PDB entry 2GCI | X-ray diffraction, 1.60 A resolution | chains A and B

[Chain A (and B)]
Protein: probable alpha-methylacyl-CoA racemase MCR
From: Mycobacterium tuberculosis
Notes: EC 5.1.99.4; chain B of this document is another copy of the same molecule, construct and numbering; everything in this record applies to it too
Chain sequence (360 residues; numbered 1 to 360; the number before each row is that of its first residue):
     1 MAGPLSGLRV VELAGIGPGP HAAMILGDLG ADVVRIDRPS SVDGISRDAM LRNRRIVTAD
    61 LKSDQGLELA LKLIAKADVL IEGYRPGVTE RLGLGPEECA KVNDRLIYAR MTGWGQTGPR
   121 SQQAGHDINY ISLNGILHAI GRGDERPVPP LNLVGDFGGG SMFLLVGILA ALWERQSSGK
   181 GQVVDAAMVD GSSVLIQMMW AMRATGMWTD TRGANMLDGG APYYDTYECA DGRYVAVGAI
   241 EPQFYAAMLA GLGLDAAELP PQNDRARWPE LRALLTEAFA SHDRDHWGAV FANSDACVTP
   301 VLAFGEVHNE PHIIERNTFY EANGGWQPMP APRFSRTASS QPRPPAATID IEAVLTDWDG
Disordered / not traced: 1, 40-44
Small-molecule neighbours:
  - (R)-2-methylmyristoyl-coenzyme A (MRR), molecule 1: Ile-16, Gly-17, Pro-18, Asp-37, Arg-38, Ala-59, Asp-60, Leu-61, Lys-62, Gly-83, Tyr-84, Arg-85, Val-88, Arg-91, Leu-92, Met-111, Thr-112, Gly-113, Gln-123, Ala-124, Gly-125, His-126, Asp-127, Tyr-130, Asn-152, Asp-156, Met-188
  - (R)-2-methylmyristoyl-coenzyme A (MRR), molecule 2: Met-198, Met-202, Met-207, Met-216, Leu-217, Tyr-224, Ile-240, Glu-241, Phe-244

[Chain A / chain B interface]
Residue-residue contacts (322; chain A residue first):
  Pro-4(A) / Ala-170(B)
  Pro-4(A) / Trp-173(B)
  Pro-4(A) / Glu-174(B)
  Leu-5(A) / Ala-170(B)  hydrophobic
  Leu-5(A) / Trp-173(B)
  Ser-6(A) / Trp-173(B)
  Leu-8(A) / Trp-173(B)  hydrophobic
  His-21(A) / Val-194(B)
  Met-24(A) / Val-194(B)  hydrophobic
  Met-24(A) / Gln-197(B)
  Ile-25(A) / Val-194(B)  hydrophobic
  Leu-29(A) / Val-166(B)  hydrophobic
  Leu-29(A) / Ala-170(B)  hydrophobic
  Arg-47(A) / Ala-204(B)
  Arg-47(A) / Thr-205(B)
  Asp-48(A) / Ala-201(B)
  Ala-49(A) / Gln-197(B)  hydrogen bond (backbone-side chain)
  Met-50(A) / Gln-197(B)
  Met-50(A) / Met-198(B)  hydrophobic
  Arg-85(A) / Asp-295(B)  salt bridge
  Trp-114(A) / His-312(B)  hydrogen bond (backbone-side chain)
  Trp-114(A) / Arg-316(B)
  Gly-115(A) / Arg-316(B)
  Thr-117(A) / His-312(B)
  Thr-117(A) / Arg-316(B)
  Gly-118(A) / His-312(B)
  Pro-119(A) / His-312(B)
  Pro-119(A) / Glu-315(B)
  Arg-120(A) / Thr-299(B)
  Arg-120(A) / Pro-300(B)
  Arg-120(A) / Glu-310(B)  salt bridge
  Arg-120(A) / His-312(B)  hydrogen bond (backbone-side chain)
  Ser-121(A) / His-312(B)
  Gln-123(A) / Phe-291(B)
  Gln-123(A) / Ala-292(B)
  Gln-123(A) / Asn-293(B)
  Gln-123(A) / Ser-294(B)
  Gln-123(A) / Asp-295(B)
  Ala-124(A) / Phe-244(B)  hydrophobic
  Ala-124(A) / Asp-295(B)  hydrogen bond (backbone-side chain)
  Ala-124(A) / Cys-297(B)
  Gly-125(A) / Cys-297(B)
  His-126(A) / Tyr-224(B)
  His-126(A) / Gly-238(B)
  His-126(A) / Ile-240(B)
  His-126(A) / Glu-241(B)  salt bridge
  Asp-127(A) / Tyr-224(B)
  Ile-128(A) / Tyr-224(B)  hydrogen bond (backbone-side chain)
  Ile-128(A) / Asp-225(B)
  Ile-128(A) / Ala-236(B)
  Ile-128(A) / Val-237(B)
  Ile-128(A) / Gly-238(B)
  Asn-129(A) / Ala-236(B)
  Asn-129(A) / Gly-238(B)
  Asn-129(A) / Cys-297(B)  hydrogen bond (side chain-backbone)
  Asn-129(A) / Thr-299(B)  hydrogen bond
  Ser-132(A) / Ala-236(B)
  Ser-132(A) / Thr-299(B)  hydrogen bond
  Ser-132(A) / Pro-300(B)  hydrogen bond (side chain-backbone)
  Ser-132(A) / Val-301(B)
  Ser-132(A) / Leu-302(B)  hydrogen bond (backbone-backbone)
  Leu-133(A) / Pro-300(B)  hydrophobic
  Leu-133(A) / Leu-302(B)
  Leu-133(A) / Val-307(B)
  Leu-133(A) / Glu-310(B)
  Leu-133(A) / Ile-313(B)
  Asn-134(A) / Phe-304(B)
  Asn-134(A) / Val-307(B)
  Gly-135(A) / Leu-302(B)
  Gly-135(A) / Phe-304(B)
  Gly-135(A) / Val-307(B)
  Leu-137(A) / Thr-226(B)
  Leu-137(A) / Ala-236(B)  hydrophobic
  Leu-137(A) / Val-301(B)  hydrophobic
  His-138(A) / Val-301(B)
  His-138(A) / Leu-302(B)
  His-138(A) / Ala-303(B)
  Ala-139(A) / Leu-151(B)
  Ala-139(A) / Phe-304(B)  hydrophobic
  Arg-142(A) / Glu-145(B)  salt bridge
  Arg-142(A) / Arg-146(B)  hydrogen bond (side chain-backbone)
  Arg-142(A) / Pro-147(B)  hydrogen bond (side chain-backbone)
  Arg-142(A) / Val-148(B)
  Glu-145(A) / Glu-145(B)
  Arg-146(A) / Arg-142(B)
  Arg-146(A) / Asp-225(B)  salt bridge
  Arg-146(A) / Thr-226(B)  hydrogen bond (side chain-backbone)
  Arg-146(A) / Tyr-234(B)
  Arg-146(A) / Arg-272(B)
  Pro-147(A) / Arg-142(B)  hydrogen bond (backbone-side chain)
  Pro-147(A) / Thr-226(B)  hydrogen bond (backbone-side chain)
  Pro-147(A) / Tyr-234(B)
  Val-148(A) / Arg-142(B)
  Val-148(A) / Asp-218(B)
  Pro-149(A) / Gly-219(B)
  Pro-149(A) / Asp-225(B)
  Pro-150(A) / Pro-150(B)  hydrophobic
  Leu-151(A) / Ala-139(B)
  Leu-151(A) / Ile-196(B)  hydrophobic
  Leu-151(A) / Leu-217(B)
  Leu-151(A) / Asp-218(B)
  Asn-152(A) / Met-198(B)
  Asn-152(A) / Met-199(B)
  Leu-153(A) / Ile-136(B)  hydrophobic
  Leu-153(A) / Leu-195(B)
  Leu-153(A) / Ile-196(B)  hydrophobic
  Phe-157(A) / Leu-195(B)
  Phe-157(A) / Met-198(B)  hydrophobic
  Gly-158(A) / Gly-158(B)
  Gly-158(A) / Leu-195(B)
  Met-162(A) / Gly-158(B)
  Met-162(A) / Met-162(B)
  Met-162(A) / Phe-163(B)  hydrophobic
  Met-162(A) / Val-166(B)  hydrophobic
  Met-162(A) / Leu-195(B)  hydrophobic
  Phe-163(A) / Ile-25(B)  hydrophobic
  Phe-163(A) / Met-162(B)  hydrophobic
  Phe-163(A) / Ala-331(B)
  Phe-163(A) / Pro-332(B)
  Leu-165(A) / Val-166(B)  hydrophobic
  Val-166(A) / Leu-29(B)  hydrophobic
  Val-166(A) / Met-162(B)  hydrophobic
  Val-166(A) / Leu-165(B)  hydrophobic
  Val-166(A) / Leu-169(B)  hydrophobic
  Gly-167(A) / Pro-332(B)
  Gly-167(A) / Phe-334(B)
  Leu-169(A) / Val-166(B)
  Leu-169(A) / Leu-169(B)  hydrophobic
  Ala-170(A) / Pro-4(B)
  Ala-170(A) / Leu-5(B)  hydrophobic
  Ala-170(A) / Leu-29(B)  hydrophobic
  Trp-173(A) / Pro-4(B)
  Trp-173(A) / Leu-5(B)
  Trp-173(A) / Ser-6(B)
  Trp-173(A) / Leu-8(B)  hydrophobic
  Trp-173(A) / Arg-175(B)
  Glu-174(A) / Pro-4(B)
  Glu-174(A) / Arg-336(B)  salt bridge
  Glu-174(A) / Thr-337(B)
  Arg-175(A) / Trp-173(B)
  Gln-176(A) / Gln-176(B)
  Ser-178(A) / Arg-336(B)  hydrogen bond
  Lys-180(A) / Arg-336(B)  hydrogen bond (backbone-side chain)
  Gly-181(A) / Arg-336(B)  hydrogen bond (backbone-side chain)
  Gln-182(A) / Phe-334(B)
  Gln-182(A) / Ser-335(B)  hydrogen bond (side chain-backbone)
  Gln-182(A) / Arg-336(B)  hydrogen bond (side chain-backbone)
  Gln-182(A) / Thr-337(B)  hydrogen bond (side chain-backbone)
  Val-183(A) / Arg-333(B)
  Val-183(A) / Phe-334(B)
  Val-183(A) / Ser-335(B)  hydrogen bond (backbone-side chain)
  Val-184(A) / Pro-332(B)  hydrophobic
  Val-184(A) / Arg-333(B)
  Asp-185(A) / Arg-316(B)  salt bridge
  Asp-185(A) / Pro-332(B)
  Asp-185(A) / Arg-333(B)  hydrogen bond (backbone-backbone)
  Ala-186(A) / Pro-332(B)  hydrophobic
  Ala-187(A) / Arg-316(B)
  Val-189(A) / Ile-313(B)  hydrophobic
  Val-189(A) / Arg-316(B)
  Asp-190(A) / Arg-316(B)  salt bridge
  Asp-190(A) / Thr-318(B)  hydrogen bond
  Asp-190(A) / Ala-331(B)
  Asp-190(A) / Arg-333(B)  salt bridge
  Gly-191(A) / Ala-331(B)
  Ser-193(A) / Thr-318(B)
  Ser-193(A) / Phe-319(B)
  Ser-193(A) / Pro-328(B)
  Val-194(A) / His-21(B)
  Val-194(A) / Pro-328(B)  hydrophobic
  Val-194(A) / Met-329(B)
  Val-194(A) / Ala-331(B)  hydrophobic
  Leu-195(A) / His-21(B)
  Leu-195(A) / Leu-153(B)
  Leu-195(A) / Phe-157(B)
  Leu-195(A) / Gly-158(B)
  Leu-195(A) / Met-162(B)  hydrophobic
  Ile-196(A) / Leu-151(B)  hydrophobic
  Ile-196(A) / Leu-153(B)  hydrophobic
  Ile-196(A) / Phe-304(B)  hydrophobic
  Gln-197(A) / Met-24(B)
  Gln-197(A) / Ala-49(B)
  Gln-197(A) / Met-50(B)
  Gln-197(A) / Gln-327(B)
  Gln-197(A) / Pro-328(B)
  Met-198(A) / Met-50(B)  hydrophobic
  Met-198(A) / Asn-152(B)
  Met-198(A) / Phe-157(B)  hydrophobic
  Met-199(A) / Asn-152(B)
  Trp-200(A) / Phe-304(B)
  Trp-200(A) / Phe-319(B)
  Trp-200(A) / Trp-326(B)
  Trp-200(A) / Gln-327(B)  hydrogen bond (backbone-side chain)
  Trp-200(A) / Pro-328(B)
  Ala-201(A) / Asp-48(B)
  Ala-201(A) / Ala-49(B)  hydrophobic
  Ala-201(A) / Gln-327(B)  hydrogen bond (backbone-side chain)
  Arg-203(A) / Phe-304(B)
  Arg-203(A) / Gly-305(B)
  Thr-205(A) / Arg-47(B)
  Trp-208(A) / Leu-151(B)  hydrophobic
  Trp-208(A) / Phe-304(B)
  Asp-210(A) / Phe-304(B)
  Asp-210(A) / Gly-305(B)  hydrogen bond (side chain-backbone)
  Arg-212(A) / Tyr-234(B)  hydrogen bond
  Leu-217(A) / Leu-151(B)
  Leu-217(A) / Asn-152(B)
  Asp-218(A) / Val-148(B)
  Asp-218(A) / Pro-149(B)
  Asp-218(A) / Leu-151(B)
  Tyr-224(A) / Asp-127(B)
  Tyr-224(A) / Ile-128(B)  hydrogen bond (side chain-backbone)
  Asp-225(A) / Arg-146(B)  salt bridge
  Asp-225(A) / Pro-149(B)
  Thr-226(A) / Leu-137(B)
  Thr-226(A) / Arg-146(B)  hydrogen bond (backbone-side chain)
  Thr-226(A) / Pro-147(B)  hydrogen bond (side chain-backbone)
  Tyr-234(A) / Arg-146(B)
  Tyr-234(A) / Pro-147(B)
  Tyr-234(A) / Arg-212(B)  hydrogen bond
  Ala-236(A) / Ile-128(B)  hydrophobic
  Ala-236(A) / Asn-129(B)
  Ala-236(A) / Ser-132(B)
  Ala-236(A) / Leu-137(B)  hydrophobic
  Val-237(A) / Ile-128(B)
  Gly-238(A) / His-126(B)
  Gly-238(A) / Ile-128(B)
  Gly-238(A) / Asn-129(B)
  Ile-240(A) / His-126(B)
  Glu-241(A) / His-126(B)  salt bridge
  Phe-244(A) / Ala-124(B)  hydrophobic
  Arg-272(A) / Arg-146(B)
  Ala-292(A) / Arg-120(B)
  Ala-292(A) / Gln-123(B)  hydrogen bond (backbone-side chain)
  Asn-293(A) / Gln-123(B)
  Ser-294(A) / Gln-123(B)  hydrogen bond (backbone-side chain)
  Asp-295(A) / Arg-85(B)  salt bridge
  Asp-295(A) / Gln-123(B)
  Asp-295(A) / Ala-124(B)  hydrogen bond (side chain-backbone)
  Cys-297(A) / Ala-124(B)
  Cys-297(A) / Gly-125(B)
  Cys-297(A) / Asn-129(B)  hydrogen bond (backbone-side chain)
  Thr-299(A) / Arg-120(B)
  Thr-299(A) / Asn-129(B)  hydrogen bond
  Thr-299(A) / Ser-132(B)  hydrogen bond
  Pro-300(A) / Ser-132(B)
  Pro-300(A) / Leu-133(B)  hydrophobic
  Val-301(A) / Ser-132(B)
  Val-301(A) / His-138(B)
  Leu-302(A) / Ser-132(B)  hydrogen bond (backbone-backbone)
  Leu-302(A) / Leu-133(B)
  Leu-302(A) / Gly-135(B)
  Leu-302(A) / His-138(B)
  Ala-303(A) / His-138(B)
  Phe-304(A) / Gly-135(B)
  Phe-304(A) / Ile-196(B)  hydrophobic
  Phe-304(A) / Trp-200(B)
  Phe-304(A) / Arg-203(B)  hydrogen bond (backbone-side chain)
  Phe-304(A) / Trp-208(B)
  Phe-304(A) / Asp-210(B)
  Gly-305(A) / Arg-203(B)
  Gly-305(A) / Asp-210(B)  hydrogen bond (backbone-side chain)
  Val-307(A) / Leu-133(B)
  Val-307(A) / Asn-134(B)
  Val-307(A) / Gly-135(B)
  Glu-310(A) / Arg-120(B)  salt bridge
  Glu-310(A) / Leu-133(B)
  His-312(A) / Trp-114(B)  hydrogen bond (side chain-backbone)
  His-312(A) / Thr-117(B)
  His-312(A) / Gly-118(B)
  His-312(A) / Pro-119(B)
  His-312(A) / Arg-120(B)  hydrogen bond (side chain-backbone)
  His-312(A) / Ser-121(B)
  Ile-313(A) / Leu-133(B)
  Ile-313(A) / Val-189(B)  hydrophobic
  Glu-315(A) / Pro-119(B)
  Arg-316(A) / Trp-114(B)
  Arg-316(A) / Gly-115(B)
  Arg-316(A) / Thr-117(B)
  Arg-316(A) / Asp-185(B)  salt bridge
  Arg-316(A) / Ala-187(B)
  Arg-316(A) / Val-189(B)
  Arg-316(A) / Asp-190(B)  salt bridge
  Thr-318(A) / Val-189(B)
  Thr-318(A) / Asp-190(B)  hydrogen bond
  Phe-319(A) / Ser-193(B)
  Phe-319(A) / Trp-200(B)
  Gly-324(A) / Ala-204(B)
  Trp-326(A) / Trp-200(B)
  Gln-327(A) / Gln-197(B)
  Gln-327(A) / Trp-200(B)  hydrogen bond (side chain-backbone)
  Gln-327(A) / Ala-201(B)
  Pro-328(A) / Ser-193(B)
  Pro-328(A) / Val-194(B)
  Pro-328(A) / Gln-197(B)
  Pro-328(A) / Trp-200(B)
  Met-329(A) / Val-194(B)
  Ala-331(A) / Phe-163(B)
  Ala-331(A) / Asp-190(B)
  Ala-331(A) / Gly-191(B)
  Ala-331(A) / Val-194(B)  hydrophobic
  Pro-332(A) / Phe-163(B)
  Pro-332(A) / Gly-167(B)
  Pro-332(A) / Val-184(B)  hydrophobic
  Pro-332(A) / Asp-185(B)
  Pro-332(A) / Ala-186(B)  hydrophobic
  Arg-333(A) / Val-183(B)
  Arg-333(A) / Val-184(B)
  Arg-333(A) / Asp-185(B)  hydrogen bond (backbone-backbone)
  Arg-333(A) / Asp-190(B)  salt bridge
  Phe-334(A) / Gly-167(B)
  Phe-334(A) / Gln-182(B)
  Phe-334(A) / Val-183(B)
  Ser-335(A) / Gln-182(B)  hydrogen bond (backbone-side chain)
  Ser-335(A) / Val-183(B)  hydrogen bond (side chain-backbone)
  Arg-336(A) / Glu-174(B)  salt bridge
  Arg-336(A) / Ser-178(B)
  Arg-336(A) / Lys-180(B)  hydrogen bond (side chain-backbone)
  Arg-336(A) / Gly-181(B)  hydrogen bond (side chain-backbone)
  Arg-336(A) / Gln-182(B)  hydrogen bond (backbone-side chain)
  Thr-337(A) / Glu-174(B)
  Thr-337(A) / Gln-182(B)  hydrogen bond (backbone-side chain)
Other interface residues (no listed pair), chain A (144 interface residues in all): Gly-7, Arg-52, Gln-122, Ile-136, Ile-140, Gly-141, Val-154, Ala-171, Leu-172, Ala-204, Gly-219, Tyr-227, Phe-291, Val-298, Pro-311, Pro-330
Other interface residues (no listed pair), chain B (147 interface residues in all): Gly-7, Asp-28, Arg-52, Asp-78, Gln-122, Ile-140, Gly-141, Val-154, Ala-171, Leu-172, Tyr-227, Val-298, Pro-311, Gly-324, Gly-325, Pro-330

[Overview]
144 residues of chain A face 147 of chain B across their interface, with 52 hydrogen bonds and 17 salt
bridges. Polar pairs include Arg-85(A)/Asp-295(B), Arg-120(A)/Glu-310(B) and His-126(A)/Glu-241(B). Ligands of
chain A: (R)-2-methylmyristoyl-coenzyme A.
Chain A and chain B are both probable alpha-methylacyl-CoA racemase MCR (Mycobacterium tuberculosis); the
structure, The 1,1-proton transfer reaction mechanism by alpha-methylacyl-CoA racemase is catalyzed by an
asparte/histidine pair and involves ..., was determined by X-ray diffraction together with 2GCE, 2GD0, 2GD2
and 2GD6 from the same study.
